PDB entry 2HKP | X-ray diffraction, 2.10 A resolution | chain A

# Chain A
Name: Ubiquitin-like-specific protease 1
From: Saccharomyces cerevisiae
Notes: EC 3.4.22.-; fragment: c-terminal catalytic domain
Reference sequence: Q02724 (ULP1_YEAST); residue numbers follow UniProt; this construct covers 403-621
Sequence (221 residues; each row starts with the number of its first residue):
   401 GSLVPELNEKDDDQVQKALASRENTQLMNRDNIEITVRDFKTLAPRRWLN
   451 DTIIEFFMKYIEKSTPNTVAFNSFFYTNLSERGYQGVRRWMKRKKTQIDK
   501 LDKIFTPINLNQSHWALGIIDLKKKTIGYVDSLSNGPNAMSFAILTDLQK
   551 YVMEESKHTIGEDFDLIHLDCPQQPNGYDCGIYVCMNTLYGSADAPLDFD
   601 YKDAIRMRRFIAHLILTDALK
Disordered / not traced: 423-424
Modified residues: Cys-580 (s-oxy cysteine; CSX)
Sequence notes: expression tag (401-402)
UniProt features mapped onto this chain:
  - active site: His-514, Asp-531, Cys-580

# In short
Curated annotation (UniProt) lists 3 active-site residues.
Chain A is Ubiquitin-like-specific protease 1 (Saccharomyces cerevisiae); the structure, SUMO protease Ulp1
with the catalytic cysteine oxidized to a sulfenic acid, was determined by X-ray diffraction, deposited
together with 2HL8 and 2HL9.
